PDB entry 4IIJ | X-ray diffraction, 2.60 A resolution | chains B and F of the 6 polymer chains in the assembly

[Chain B]
Molecule: Tubulin beta-2B chain
From: Bos taurus
UniProt: Q6B856 (TBB2B_BOVIN); the author numbering skips numbers that UniProt does not, so the offset changes along the chain: 1-42 = UniProt 1-42; 45-360 = UniProt 43-358; 369-455 = UniProt 359-445
Amino-acid sequence (445 residues; row label = number of the first residue in the row; note: 10 numbers in that range are skipped by the numbering (no residue carries them; nothing is unmodelled there)):
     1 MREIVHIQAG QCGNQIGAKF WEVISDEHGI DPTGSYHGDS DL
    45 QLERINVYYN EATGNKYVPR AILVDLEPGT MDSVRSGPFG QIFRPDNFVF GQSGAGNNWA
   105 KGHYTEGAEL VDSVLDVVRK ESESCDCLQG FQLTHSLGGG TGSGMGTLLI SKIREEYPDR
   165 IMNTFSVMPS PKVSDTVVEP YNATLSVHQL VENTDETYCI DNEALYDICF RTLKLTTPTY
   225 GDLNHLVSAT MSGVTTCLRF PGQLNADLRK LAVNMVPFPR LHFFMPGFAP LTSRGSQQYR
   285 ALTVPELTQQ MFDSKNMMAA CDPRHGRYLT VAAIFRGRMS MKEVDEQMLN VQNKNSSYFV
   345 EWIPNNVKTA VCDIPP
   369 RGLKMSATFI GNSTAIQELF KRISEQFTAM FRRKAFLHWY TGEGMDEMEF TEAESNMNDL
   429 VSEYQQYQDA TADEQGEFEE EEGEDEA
Not modelled in the structure: 276-285, 439-455
Swiss-Prot annotation at these positions:
  - motif: Met-1 to Ile-4 (MREI motif)
  - binding site (GTP): Gln-11, Glu-71, Ser-140, Gly-144, Thr-145, Gly-146, Asn-206, Asn-228
  - binding site (Mg(2+)): Glu-71
  - modified residue: Ser-40 (Phosphoserine), Thr-57 (Phosphothreonine), Lys-60 (N6-acetyllysine), Ser-174 (Phosphoserine), Thr-287 (Phosphothreonine), Thr-292 (Phosphothreonine), Arg-320 (Omega-N-methylarginine), Glu-448 (5-glutamyl polyglutamate)
  - cross-link (Glycyl lysine isopeptide (Lys-Gly)): Lys-60 (interchain with G-Cter in ubiquitin), Lys-326 (interchain with G-Cter in ubiquitin)

[Chain F]
Molecule: Tubulin tyrosine ligase, TTL
From: Gallus gallus
UniProt: E1BQ43 (E1BQ43_CHICK); numbering as in UniProt (aligned over 1-378)
Amino-acid sequence (384 residues; numbered 1 to 384; the number before each row is that of its first residue):
     1 MYTFVVRDEN SSVYAEVSRL LLATGQWKRL RKDNPRFNLM LGERNRLPFG RLGHEPGLVQ
    61 LVNYYRGADK LCRKASLVKL IKTSPELSES CTWFPESYVI YPTNLKTPVA PAQNGIRHLI
   121 NNTRTDEREV FLAAYNRRRE GREGNVWIAK SSAGAKGEGI LISSEASELL DFIDEQGQVH
   181 VIQKYLEKPL LLEPGHRKFD IRSWVLVDHL YNIYLYREGV LRTSSEPYNS ANFQDKTCHL
   241 TNHCIQKEYS KNYGRYEEGN EMFFEEFNQY LMDALNTTLE NSILLQIKHI IRSCLMCIEP
   301 AISTKHLHYQ SFQLFGFDFM VDEELKVWLI EVNGAPACAQ KLYAELCQGI VDVAISSVFP
   361 LADTGQKTSQ PTSIFIKLHH HHHH
Not modelled in the structure: 98-184, 228-258, 363-370
Differences from the reference sequence: expression tag (379-384)
From the paper describing this entry:
  - mutagenesis - R36E, R51A, R51A/H54A, H54A, R66E, S152E: decreased catalytic activity
  - mutagenesis - E331Q: abolished catalytic activity (citing earlier work)
  - mutagenesis - S76E: unchanged catalytic activity
  - post-translational modification sites: Ser-76, Ser-152 (citing earlier work)

[Chain B / chain F interface]
Contacting residue pairs - 10 pairs, chain B then chain F:
  Leu-333(B) with Pro-56(F); Gly-57(F)
  Gln-336(B) with Arg-36(F), hydrogen bond
  Asn-337(B) with Thr-3(F); Arg-36(F), hydrogen bond; Leu-58(F)
  Ser-340(B) with Leu-30(F); Asn-34(F), hydrogen bond; Arg-36(F)
  Glu-345(B) with Asp-33(F)
Also at the interface, not in a pair above, chain B (6 interface residues in all): Asn-349
Interface features reported in the paper:
  - residue pairs: Arg-36(F)/Gln-336(B)

[Summary]
6 residues of chain B and 8 residues of chain F are in contact, with 3 hydrogen bonds. Polar pairs include
Gln-336(B)/Arg-36(F), Asn-337(B)/Arg-36(F) and Ser-340(B)/Asn-34(F). The authors report a contact between
Arg-36(F) and Gln-336(B). From the paper: R36E, R51A and R51A/H54A of chain F, among others, reduce catalytic
activity; modification sites Ser-76(F) and Ser-152(F); 8 substitutions were tested in all.
Chain B is Tubulin beta-2B chain (Bos taurus) and chain F is Tubulin tyrosine ligase, TTL (Gallus gallus); the
structure, Crystal structure of tubulin-stathmin-TTL-apo complex, was determined by X-ray diffraction,
deposited together with 4IHJ.
